4WHB - chains B and G; structure by X-ray diffraction, 2.96 A resolution.

# Chain B (and G)
Name: Phenylurea hydrolase B
Organism: Mycobacterium brisbanense
Notes: chain G of this document is another copy of the same molecule, construct and numbering; everything in this record applies to it too
UniProt: B8R4K0 (B8R4K0_9MYCO); residues 1-461 here = UniProt positions 1-461
Amino-acid sequence (461 residues; row label = number of the first residue in the row):
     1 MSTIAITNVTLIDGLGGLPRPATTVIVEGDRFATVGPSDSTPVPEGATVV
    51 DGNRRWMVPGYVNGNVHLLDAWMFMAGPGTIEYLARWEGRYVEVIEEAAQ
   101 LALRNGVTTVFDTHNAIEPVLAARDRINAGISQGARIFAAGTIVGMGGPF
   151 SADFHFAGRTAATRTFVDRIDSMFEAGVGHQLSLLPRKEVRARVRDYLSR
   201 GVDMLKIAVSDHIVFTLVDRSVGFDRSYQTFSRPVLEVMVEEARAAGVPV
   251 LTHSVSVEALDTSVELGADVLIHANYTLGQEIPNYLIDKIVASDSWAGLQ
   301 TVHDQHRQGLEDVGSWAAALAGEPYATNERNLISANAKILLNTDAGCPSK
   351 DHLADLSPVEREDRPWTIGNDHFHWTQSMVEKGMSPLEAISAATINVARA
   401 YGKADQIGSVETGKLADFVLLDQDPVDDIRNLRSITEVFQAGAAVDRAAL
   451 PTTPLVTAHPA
Disordered / not traced: 1, 461
From the paper describing this entry:
  - catalytic residues: His212 (proposed by the authors, not directly observed)

# Interface between chain B and chain G
Pairs across the interface (45; chain B residue first):
  Pro78(B) with Ala161(G); Thr163(G)
  Gly79(B) with Ala161(G); Thr163(G)
  Ile81(B) with Ile81(G), hydrophobic; Glu82(G)
  Glu82(B) with Ile81(G); Ala85(G); Ala162(G); Thr163(G), hydrogen bond (side chain-backbone)
  Ala85(B) with Glu82(G); Arg86(G), hydrogen bond (backbone-side chain)
  Arg86(B) with Ala85(G); Arg86(G); Glu88(G), salt bridge
  Glu88(B) with Arg86(G), hydrogen bond (backbone-side chain)
  His155(B) with Ala161(G)
  Ala161(B) with Pro78(G); Gly79(G); Ile81(G); His155(G), hydrogen bond (backbone-side chain); Ala161(G), hydrophobic
  Ala162(B) with Pro78(G); Glu82(G)
  Thr163(B) with Pro78(G); Gly79(G); Glu82(G), hydrogen bond; Asp351(G); His352(G); Asp355(G)
  Arg164(B) with Asp355(G), hydrogen bond (backbone-side chain)
  Thr165(B) with Asp351(G); Ala354(G); Asp355(G), hydrogen bond (backbone-side chain)
  Phe166(B) with Glu82(G); Asp351(G)
  Arg169(B) with Asp351(G), salt bridge
  Asp351(B) with Thr163(G); Thr165(G), hydrogen bond (backbone-side chain); Phe166(G), hydrogen bond (side chain-backbone); Arg169(G), salt bridge
  Ala354(B) with Thr165(G)
  Asp355(B) with Thr163(G); Arg164(G), hydrogen bond (side chain-backbone); Thr165(G), hydrogen bond
Also at the interface, not in a pair above, chain B (20 interface residues in all): Thr160, His352
Also at the interface, not in a pair above, chain G (20 interface residues in all): Thr160

# Summary
The chain B/chain G interface involves 20 residues from each chain; the contacts include 11 hydrogen bonds and
3 salt bridges. Polar pairs include Arg86(B)-Glu88(G), Arg169(B)-Asp351(G) and Glu82(B)-Thr163(G). From the
paper: the catalytic residue His212(B).
Both chains are Phenylurea hydrolase B (Mycobacterium brisbanense). Entry 4WHB (Crystal structure of
phenylurea hydrolase B) was determined by X-ray diffraction (same publication as 4WGX).
